PDB entry 8TLQ | electron microscopy, 3.53 A resolution | chains F and G of the 8 polymer chains in the assembly

Chain F:
Protein: DNA polymerase delta small subunit
From: Saccharomyces cerevisiae
UniProt: A0A6A5PTG9 (A0A6A5PTG9_YEASX); numbering as in UniProt (aligned over 1-487)
Amino-acid sequence (494 residues; each row starts with the number of its first residue; numbers below 1 keep their minus sign (Gly-6 is residue -6)):
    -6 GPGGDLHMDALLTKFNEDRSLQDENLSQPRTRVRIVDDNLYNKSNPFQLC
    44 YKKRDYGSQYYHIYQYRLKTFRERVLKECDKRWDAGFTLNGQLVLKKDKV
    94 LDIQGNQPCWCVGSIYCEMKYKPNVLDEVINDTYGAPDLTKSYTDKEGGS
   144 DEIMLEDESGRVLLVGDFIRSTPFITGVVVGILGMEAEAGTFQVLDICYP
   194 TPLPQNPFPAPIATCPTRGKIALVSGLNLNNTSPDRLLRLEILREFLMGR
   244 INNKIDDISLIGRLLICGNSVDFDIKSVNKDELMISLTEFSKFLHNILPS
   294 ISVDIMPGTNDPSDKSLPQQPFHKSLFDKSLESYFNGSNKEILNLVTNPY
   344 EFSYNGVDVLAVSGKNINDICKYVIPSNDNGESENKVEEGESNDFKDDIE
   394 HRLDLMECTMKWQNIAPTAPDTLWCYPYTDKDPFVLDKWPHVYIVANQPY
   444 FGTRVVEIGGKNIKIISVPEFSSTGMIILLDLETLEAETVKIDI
Not modelled in the structure: -6 to -2, 138-139, 202-209, 372-389, 421-424
Differences from the reference sequence: expression tag (-6 to 0)

Chain G:
Protein: DNA polymerase delta subunit 3
From: Saccharomyces cerevisiae
UniProt: P47110 (DPOD3_YEAST); residues 1-350 here = UniProt positions 1-350
Amino-acid sequence (350 residues; numbered 1 to 350; the number before each row is that of its first residue):
     1 MDQKASYFINEKLFTEVKPVLFTDLIHHLKIGPSMAKKLMFDYYKQTTNA
    51 KYNCVVICCYKDQTIKIIHDLSNIPQQDSIIDCFIYAFNPMDSFIPYYDI
   101 IDQKDCLTIKNSYELKVSESSKIIERTKTLEEKSKPLVRPTARSKTTPEE
   151 TTGRKSKSKDMGLRSTALLAKMKKDRDDKETSRQNELRKRKEENLQKINK
   201 QNPEREAQMKELNNLFVEDDLDTEEVNGGSKPNSPKETDSNDKDKNNDDL
   251 EDLLETTAEDSLMDVPKIQQTKPSETEHSKEPKSEEEPSSFIDEDGYIVT
   301 KRPATSTPPRKPSPVVKRALSSSKKQETPSSNKRLKKQGTLESFFKRKAK
Not modelled in the structure: 119-350
Curated features (UniProtKB/Swiss-Prot):
  - modified residue: Thr223 (Phosphothreonine), Ser230 (Phosphoserine)

Chain F / chain G interface:
Contacting residue pairs (83; chain F residue first):
  Leu-1(F) with Gln77(G)
  Leu5(F) with Phe41(G); Val56(G), hydrophobic; Ile85(G), hydrophobic
  Thr6(F) with Phe41(G)
  Phe8(F) with Ile80(G); Ile81(G); Asp82(G); Cys83(G)
  Asn9(F) with Lys37(G); Phe41(G); Cys83(G); Phe84(G)
  Glu10(F) with Phe41(G)
  Arg12(F) with Ser34(G); Lys37(G)
  Leu14(F) with Ser34(G)
  Glu17(F) with Ser34(G)
  Leu19(F) with Asp105(G); Cys106(G); Leu107(G)
  Pro22(F) with Leu107(G); Thr108(G); Lys110(G)
  Arg23(F) with Thr108(G); Ile109(G); Lys110(G), hydrogen bond (backbone-backbone)
  Thr24(F) with Lys110(G), hydrogen bond; Ser112(G)
  Arg25(F) with Ile109(G); Lys110(G), hydrogen bond (backbone-backbone); Asn111(G); Ser112(G)
  Arg27(F) with Tyr113(G)
  Val29(F) with Tyr113(G)
  Leu230(F) with Tyr98(G), hydrogen bond (backbone-side chain)
  Leu231(F) with Tyr86(G); Phe94(G), hydrophobic; Pro96(G), hydrophobic; Tyr98(G), hydrogen bond (backbone-side chain)
  Glu234(F) with Tyr98(G)
  Ile235(F) with Tyr86(G)
  Glu238(F) with Thr23(G)
  Met241(F) with Thr108(G); Ile109(G)
  Arg243(F) with Phe22(G); Pro33(G); Lys37(G), hydrogen bond (backbone-side chain); Gln103(G)
  Ile244(F) with Lys37(G), hydrogen bond (backbone-side chain); Phe84(G)
  Ile248(F) with Thr108(G); Ile109(G)
  Ile251(F) with Ile109(G), hydrophobic
  Ser252(F) with Ile109(G)
  Lys285(F) with Tyr98(G); Ile100(G)
  His288(F) with Ile100(G); Gln103(G)
  Asn289(F) with Asp99(G), hydrogen bond (side chain-backbone); Ile101(G); Gln103(G), hydrogen bond (backbone-side chain)
  Pro292(F) with Gln103(G); Leu107(G), hydrophobic; Asn111(G)
  Ser293(F) with Ile109(G); Asn111(G)
  Tyr327(F) with Leu115(G), hydrophobic
  Ser331(F) with Lys116(G), hydrogen bond (backbone-side chain)
  Asn332(F) with Lys116(G)
  Glu334(F) with Tyr113(G)
  Ile335(F) with Tyr113(G), hydrophobic
  Thr482(F) with Asp62(G)
  Val483(F) with Gln63(G)
  Lys484(F) with Gln63(G); Thr64(G); Ile65(G), hydrogen bond (backbone-backbone)
  Ile485(F) with Ile65(G)
  Asp486(F) with Ile65(G), hydrogen bond (backbone-backbone); Lys66(G); Ile67(G), hydrogen bond (backbone-backbone)
  Ile487(F) with Ile67(G); His69(G)
Other interface residues (no listed pair), chain F (55 interface residues in all): Leu4, Gln15, Ile28, Pro227, Arg237, Asn245, Asn246, Asp250, Leu291, Ser326, Asn329, Glu481
Other interface residues (no listed pair), chain G (48 interface residues in all): Ile26, Lys30, Gly32, Lys38, Cys59, Ile74, Ile95, Tyr97

Summary:
Chain F and chain G form an interface of 55 and 48 residues respectively, with 13 hydrogen bonds. Among the
polar pairs are Thr24(F)-Lys110(G), Leu230(F)-Tyr98(G) and Leu231(F)-Tyr98(G).
Here chain F is DNA polymerase delta small subunit and chain G is DNA polymerase delta subunit 3, both from
Saccharomyces cerevisiae. Entry 8TLQ (Cryo-EM structure of the Rev1-Polzeta-DNA-dCTP complex) was determined
by electron microscopy together with 8TLT from the same study.
